Entry 4UOG (X-ray diffraction, 2.30 A resolution); this record covers chains B and C of the 3 polymer chains in the assembly.

== Chain B (and C) ==
Name: Nucleoside diphosphate kinase
Organism: Litopenaeus vannamei
Notes: EC 2.7.4.6; chain C of this document is another copy of the same molecule, construct and numbering; everything in this record applies to it too
UniProtKB: A5J299 (A5J299_LITVA); residues 1-151 here = UniProt positions 1-151
Chain sequence (151 residues; row label = number of the first residue in the row):
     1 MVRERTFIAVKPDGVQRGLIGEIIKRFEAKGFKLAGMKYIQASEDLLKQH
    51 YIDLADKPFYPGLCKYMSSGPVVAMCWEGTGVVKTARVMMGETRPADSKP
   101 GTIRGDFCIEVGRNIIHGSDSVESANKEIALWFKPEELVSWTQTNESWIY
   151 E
Small-molecule neighbours: deoxycytidine diphosphate (YYY): K11, Y51, L54, F59, L63, R87, T93, R104, V111, G112, N114, G118
Reported in the primary citation:
  - binding site for deoxycytidine diphosphate: K11, F59, R87, V111, N114
  - catalytic residues: H117 (citing earlier work)

== Chain B / chain C interface ==
Contacting residue pairs (31):
  D13(B) - W148(C)
  Q16(B) - W148(C)
  R17(B) - A29(C)  hydrogen bond (side chain-backbone)
  R17(B) - N145(C)
  R17(B) - W148(C)
  Y66(B) - W148(C)
  P100(B) - V88(C)
  P100(B) - G101(C)
  P100(B) - T102(C)
  R104(B) - K30(C)
  G105(B) - K30(C)  hydrogen bond (backbone-side chain)
  D106(B) - A29(C)
  D106(B) - K30(C)  hydrogen bond (backbone-backbone)
  F107(B) - A29(C)
  F107(B) - K30(C)
  C108(B) - K30(C)  hydrogen bond (backbone-side chain)
  I109(B) - K30(C)
  I109(B) - G31(C)
  I109(B) - F32(C)  hydrophobic
  I109(B) - T80(C)
  I109(B) - I149(C)  hydrophobic
  I109(B) - Y150(C)
  E110(B) - I149(C)
  E110(B) - Y150(C)
  E110(B) - E151(C)  hydrogen bond (side chain-backbone)
  G112(B) - E151(C)
  R113(B) - S147(C)  hydrogen bond (side chain-backbone)
  R113(B) - W148(C)
  R113(B) - I149(C)
  R113(B) - Y150(C)
  R113(B) - E151(C)
Interface residues without a listed pair, chain B (17 interface residues in all): P12, P95, G101
Interface residues without a listed pair, chain C (16 interface residues in all): M89, P100

== In short ==
17 residues of chain B face 16 of chain C across their interface; the contacts include 6 hydrogen bonds. Polar
pairs include R17(B)-A29(C), G105(B)-K30(C) and C108(B)-K30(C). Bound to chain B: deoxycytidine diphosphate.
From the paper: the catalytic residue H117(B); a binding site for deoxycytidine diphosphate at K11(B), F59(B)
and R87(B) among others.
Both chains are Nucleoside diphosphate kinase (Litopenaeus vannamei). Entry 4UOG (Crystallographic structure
of nucleoside diphosphate kinase from Litopenaeus vannamei complexed with dCDP) was determined by X-ray
diffraction, deposited together with 4UOF and 4UOH.
